PDB entry 5XPY | X-ray diffraction, 2.10 A resolution | chain A

# Chain A
Protein: Fermitin family homolog 2
Organism: Mus musculus
Notes: engineered mutation(s): 168-217 deletion, 367-512 deletion
UniProt: Q8CIB5 (FERM2_MOUSE); residue numbers follow UniProt; this construct covers 15-167, 218-366, 513-680
Sequence (474 residues; each row starts with the number of its first residue; note: 196 numbers in that range are skipped by the numbering (no residue carries them; nothing is unmodelled there)):
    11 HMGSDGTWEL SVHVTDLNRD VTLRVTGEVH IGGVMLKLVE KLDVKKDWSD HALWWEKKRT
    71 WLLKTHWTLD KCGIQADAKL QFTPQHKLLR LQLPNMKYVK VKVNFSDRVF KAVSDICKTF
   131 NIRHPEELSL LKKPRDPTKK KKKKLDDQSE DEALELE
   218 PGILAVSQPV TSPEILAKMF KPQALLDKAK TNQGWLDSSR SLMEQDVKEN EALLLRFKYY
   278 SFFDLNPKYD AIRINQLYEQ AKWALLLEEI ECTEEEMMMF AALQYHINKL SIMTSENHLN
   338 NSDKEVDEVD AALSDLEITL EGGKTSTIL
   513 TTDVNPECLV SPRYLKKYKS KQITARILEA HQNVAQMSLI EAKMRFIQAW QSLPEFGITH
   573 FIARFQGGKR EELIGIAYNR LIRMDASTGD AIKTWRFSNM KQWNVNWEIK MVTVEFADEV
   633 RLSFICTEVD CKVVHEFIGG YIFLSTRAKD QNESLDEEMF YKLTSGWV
Disordered / not traced: 11, 145-162, 680
Sequence notes: expression tag (11-14)
Curated features (UniProtKB/Swiss-Prot):
  - modified residue (Phosphoserine): S159, S339, S351, S666
  - mutagenesis: Q614 to W615 (Abolishes interaction with integrins ITGB1 and ITGB3)
From the paper describing this entry:
  - mutagenesis - W619Q, L675E: decreased signaling

# Overview
UniProt lists 2 mutagenesis sites. From the paper: W619Q and L675E reduce signaling.
Chain A is Fermitin family homolog 2 (Mus musculus); the structure, Structural basis of kindlin-mediated
integrin recognition and activation, was determined by X-ray diffraction, deposited together with 5XQ0 and
5XQ1.
